5XS0 - chains B and K of the 12 polymer chains in the assembly; structure by X-ray diffraction, 3.00 A resolution.

Chain B (and K):
Protein: DNA repair protein RAD52 homolog
From: Homo sapiens
Notes: chain K of this document is another copy of the same molecule, construct and numbering; everything in this record applies to it too
Reference sequence: P43351 (RAD52_HUMAN); numbering as in UniProt (aligned over 1-212)
Amino-acid sequence (215 residues; numbered -2 to 212; the number before each row is that of its first residue; numbers below 1 keep their minus sign (Gly-2 is residue -2)):
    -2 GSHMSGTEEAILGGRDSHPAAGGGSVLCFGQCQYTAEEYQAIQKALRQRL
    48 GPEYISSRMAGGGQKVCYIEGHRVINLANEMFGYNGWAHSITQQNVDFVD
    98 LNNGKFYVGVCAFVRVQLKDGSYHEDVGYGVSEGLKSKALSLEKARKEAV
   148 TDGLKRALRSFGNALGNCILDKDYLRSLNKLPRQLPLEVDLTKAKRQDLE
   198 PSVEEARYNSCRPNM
Disordered / not traced: -2 to 24, 57-62, 209-212 (chain K: -2 to 24, 209-212)
Differences from the reference sequence: expression tag (-2 to 0)
Curated features (UniProtKB/Swiss-Prot):
  - DNA-binding region: Lys152 to Arg156
  - modified residue: Tyr104 (Phosphotyrosine), Ser199 (Phosphoserine)
What the authors report for this chain:
  - binding site for the 6-nt DNA strand: Lys102, Leu132, Lys133
  - mutagenesis - R55A/K152A: decreased binding to ssDNA
  - mutagenesis - K102A, K133A, K152A, R153A, R156A: decreased catalytic activity
  - mutagenesis - R55A: decreased catalytic activity on DNA annealing

Chain B / chain K interface:
Residue-residue contacts - 9 pairs, chain B then chain K:
  Tyr31(B) with Cys208(K)
  Ala33(B) with Tyr205(K); Cys208(K)
  Tyr36(B) with Glu201(K), hydrogen bond; Arg204(K), hydrogen bond
  Gln37(B) with Tyr205(K)
  Gln40(B) with Glu201(K); Arg204(K)
  Arg44(B) with Leu196(K)
Also at the interface, not in a pair above, chain B (7 interface residues in all): Thr32

Summary:
7 residues of chain B face 5 of chain K across their interface; the contacts include 2 hydrogen bonds. Polar
contacts include Tyr36(B)-Glu201(K) and Tyr36(B)-Arg204(K). From the paper: a binding site for the 6-nt DNA
strand at Lys102(B), Leu132(B) and Lys133(B); K102A, K133A and K152A of chain B, among others, reduce
catalytic activity; 7 substitutions were tested in all.
Chain B and chain K are both DNA repair protein RAD52 homolog (Homo sapiens); the structure, Structure of a
ssDNA bound to the outer DNA binding site of RAD52, was determined by X-ray diffraction together with 5XRZ
from the same study.
